Entry 7V2N (electron microscopy, 3.60 A resolution); this record covers chains A and K of the 22 polymer chains in the assembly.

[Chain A]
Molecule: 16s ribosomal RNA
From: Thermus thermophilus HB8
Sequence (1522 nucleotides; numbered 1 to 1522; the number before each row is that of its first residue):
     1 UUUGUUGGAG AGUUUGAUCC UGGCUCAGGG UGAACGCUGG CGGCGUGCCU AAGACAUGCA
    61 AGUCGUGCGG GCCGCGGGGU UUUACUCCGU GGUCAGCGGC GGACGGGUGA GUAACGCGUG
   121 GGUGACCUAC CCGGAAGAGG GGGACAACCC GGGGAAACUC GGGCUAAUCC CCCAUGUGGA
   181 CCCGCCCCUU GGGGUGUGUC CAAAGGGCUU UGCCCGCUUC CGGAUGGGCC CGCGUCCCAU
   241 CAGCUAGUUG GUGGGGUAAU GGCCCACCAA GGCGACGACG GGUAGCCGGU CUGAGAGGAU
   301 GGCCGGCCAC AGGGGCACUG AGACACGGGC CCCACUCCUA CGGGAGGCAG CAGUUAGGAA
   361 UCUUCCGCAA UGGGCGCAAG CCUGACGGAG CGACGCCGCU UGGAGGAAGA AGCCCUUCGG
   421 GGUGUAAACU CCUGAACCCG GGACGAAACC CCCGACGAGG GGACUGACGG UACCGGGGUA
   481 AUAGCGCCGG CCAACUCCGU GCCAGCAGCC GCGGUAAUAC GGAGGGCGCG AGCGUUACCC
   541 GGAUUCACUG GGCGUAAAGG GCGUGUAGGC GGCCUGGGGC GUCCCAUGUG AAAGACCACG
   601 GCUCAACCGU GGGGGAGCGU GGGAUACGCU CAGGCUAGAC GGUGGGAGAG GGUGGUGGAA
   661 UUCCCGGAGU AGCGGUGAAA UGCGCAGAUA CCGGGAGGAA CGCCGAUGGC GAAGGCAGCC
   721 ACCUGGUCCA CCCGUGACGC UGAGGCGCGA AAGCGUGGGG AGCAAACCGG AUUAGAUACC
   781 CGGGUAGUCC ACGCCCUAAA CGAUGCGCGC UAGGUCUCUG GGUCUCCUGG GGGCCGAAGC
   841 UAACGCGUUA AGCGCGCCGC CUGGGGAGUA CGGCCGCAAG GCUGAAACUC AAAGGAAUUG
   901 ACGGGGGCCC GCACAAGCGG UGGAGCAUGU GGUUUAAUUC GAAGCAACGC GAAGAACCUU
   961 ACCAGGCCUU GACAUGCUAG GGAACCCGGG UGAAAGCCUG GGGUGCCCCG CGAGGGGAGC
  1021 CCUAGCACAG GUGCUGCAUG GCCGUCGUCA GCUCGUGCCG UGAGGUGUUG GGUUAAGUCC
  1081 CGCAACGAGC GCAACCCCCG CCGUUAGUUG CCAGCGGUUC GGCCGGGCAC UCUAACGGGA
  1141 CUGCCCGCGA AAGCGGGAGG AAGGAGGGGA CGACGUCUGG UCAGCAUGGC CCUUACGGCC
  1201 UGGGCGACAC ACGUGCUACA AUGCCCACUA CAAAGCGAUG CCACCCGGCA ACGGGGAGCU
  1261 AAUCGCAAAA AGGUGGGCCC AGUUCGGAUU GGGGUCUGCA ACCCGACCCC AUGAAGCCGG
  1321 AAUCGCUAGU AAUCGCGGAU CAGCCAUGCC GCGGUGAAUA CGUUCCCGGG CCUUGUACAC
  1381 ACCGCCCGUC ACGCCAUGGG AGCGGGCUCU ACCCGAAGUC GCCGGGAGCC UACGGGCAGG
  1441 CGCCGAGGGU AGGGCCCGUG ACUGGGGCGA AGUCGUAACA AGGUAGCUGU ACCGGAAGGU
  1501 GCGGCUGGAU CACCUCCUUU CU
Unresolved in the structure: 1-5, 773-778, 1380-1484, 1511-1522
From the paper describing this entry:
  - mutagenesis - A901G: decreased catalytic activity

[Chain K]
Protein: 30S ribosomal protein S11
From: Thermus thermophilus HB8
Reference sequence: P80376 (RS11_THET8); residues 1-129 here = UniProt positions 1-129
Amino-acid sequence (129 residues; numbered 1 to 129; the number before each row is that of its first residue):
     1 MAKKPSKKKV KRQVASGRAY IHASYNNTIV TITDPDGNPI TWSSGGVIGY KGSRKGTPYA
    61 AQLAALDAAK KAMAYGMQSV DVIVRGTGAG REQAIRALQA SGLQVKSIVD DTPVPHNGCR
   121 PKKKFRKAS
Unresolved in the structure: 1-10

[Chain A / chain K interface]
Contacting residue pairs (66; chain A residue first):
  G658(A) - His116(K)  base contact
  A659(A) - Val114(K)  hydrogen bond to the sugar
  A659(A) - His116(K)  hydrogen bond to the base
  A659(A) - Gly118(K)  base contact
  A660(A) - Pro113(K)  sugar contact
  A660(A) - Pro115(K)  sugar contact
  A660(A) - Cys119(K)  base contact
  G667(A) - Gly37(K)  base contact
  G667(A) - Asn38(K)  hydrogen bond to the base
  G667(A) - Pro39(K)  base contact
  A668(A) - Asn38(K)  sugar contact
  A668(A) - Pro39(K)  hydrogen bond to the sugar
  G669(A) - Pro39(K)  sugar contact
  G669(A) - Ile40(K)  phosphate contact
  G669(A) - Trp42(K)  sugar contact
  U670(A) - Trp42(K)  base contact
  A671(A) - Trp42(K)  sugar contact
  G672(A) - Ser44(K)  hydrogen bond to the phosphate
  G672(A) - Gly46(K)  phosphate contact
  G672(A) - Val47(K)  hydrogen bond to the phosphate
  C673(A) - Asn27(K)  hydrogen bond to the phosphate
  C673(A) - Ser44(K)  hydrogen bond to the phosphate
  C673(A) - Gly45(K)  phosphate contact
  C673(A) - Gly46(K)  hydrogen bond to the phosphate
  C673(A) - Lys55(K)  salt bridge to the phosphate
  G674(A) - Asn27(K)  phosphate contact
  G675(A) - Asn26(K)  hydrogen bond to the phosphate
  G675(A) - Lys55(K)  base contact
  U676(A) - Asn26(K)  hydrogen bond to the phosphate
  U676(A) - Gly52(K)  base contact
  U676(A) - Ser53(K)  hydrogen bond to the base
  U676(A) - Lys124(K)  phosphate contact
  A678(A) - Ser53(K)  hydrogen bond to the phosphate
  A679(A) - Gly52(K)  phosphate contact
  A679(A) - Ser53(K)  hydrogen bond to the phosphate
  A688(A) - Trp42(K)  base contact
  A690(A) - His22(K)  sugar contact
  A690(A) - Thr31(K)  hydrogen bond to the sugar
  A690(A) - Pro39(K)  base contact
  C691(A) - Tyr20(K)  phosphate contact
  C691(A) - Gly37(K)  hydrogen bond to the sugar
  C691(A) - Pro39(K)  base contact
  C691(A) - Arg85(K)  salt bridge to the phosphate
  C692(A) - Tyr20(K)  sugar contact
  C692(A) - Gly37(K)  sugar contact
  G698(A) - Cys119(K)  base contact
  A700(A) - Asn117(K)  hydrogen bond to the sugar
  A700(A) - Gly118(K)  sugar contact
  C701(A) - Asn117(K)  sugar contact
  G702(A) - His116(K)  stacking on the base
  G702(A) - Asn117(K)  sugar contact
  A761(A) - Cys119(K)  base contact
  G762(A) - Cys119(K)  sugar contact
  G762(A) - Arg120(K)  hydrogen bond to the sugar
  C763(A) - Arg120(K)  sugar contact
  C763(A) - Pro121(K)  sugar contact
  C763(A) - Lys122(K)  phosphate contact
  C763(A) - Arg126(K)  hydrogen bond to the sugar
  A764(A) - Lys122(K)  salt bridge to the phosphate
  A764(A) - Lys123(K)  hydrogen bond to the phosphate
  A764(A) - Arg126(K)  phosphate contact
  C780(A) - Lys123(K)  salt bridge to the phosphate
  G1501(A) - Lys123(K)  salt bridge to the phosphate
  C1502(A) - Arg120(K)  salt bridge to the phosphate
  C1502(A) - Arg126(K)  salt bridge to the phosphate
  G1503(A) - Arg120(K)  salt bridge to the phosphate
Other interface residues (no listed pair), chain A (35 interface residues in all): U661, U689, A699, G782
Other interface residues (no listed pair), chain K (35 interface residues in all): Arg12, Ser24, Ile29, Asp36

[Overview]
The chain A/chain K interface involves 35 residues from each chain; the contacts include 20 hydrogen bonds, 8
salt bridges and 1 aromatic stacking contact. Polar contacts include A659(A)-His116(K), G667(A)-Asn38(K) and
U676(A)-Ser53(K). From the paper: A901G of chain A reduces catalytic activity.
Chain A is 16s ribosomal RNA and chain K is 30S ribosomal protein S11, both from Thermus thermophilus HB8; the
structure, T.thermophilus 30S ribosome with KsgA, class K2, was determined by electron microscopy together
with 7V2L, 7V2M, 7V2O, 7V2P and 7V2Q from the same study.
